PDB entry 2DSO | X-ray diffraction, 2.10 A resolution | chain A

[Chain A]
Name: Drp35
Source organism: Staphylococcus aureus
Notes: EC 3.1.1.25
Reference sequence: Q99QV3 (Q99QV3_STAAM); residues 3-325 here correspond to UniProt positions 2-324 (UniProt number = residue number - 1)
Chain sequence (333 residues; each row starts with the number of its first residue):
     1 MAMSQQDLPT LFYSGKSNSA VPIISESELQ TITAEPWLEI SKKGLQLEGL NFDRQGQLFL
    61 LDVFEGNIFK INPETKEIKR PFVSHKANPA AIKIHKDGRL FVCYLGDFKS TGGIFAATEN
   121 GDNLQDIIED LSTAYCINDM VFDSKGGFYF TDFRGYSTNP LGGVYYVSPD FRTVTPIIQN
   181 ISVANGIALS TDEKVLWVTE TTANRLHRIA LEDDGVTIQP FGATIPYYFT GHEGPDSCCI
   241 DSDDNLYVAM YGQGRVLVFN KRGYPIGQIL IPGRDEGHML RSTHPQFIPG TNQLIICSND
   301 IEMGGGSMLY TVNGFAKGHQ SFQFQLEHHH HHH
Unresolved in the structure: 1-4, 327-333
Sequence notes: cloning artifact (1-2); engineered mutation Asn-138 (Asp137 in Q99QV3); expression tag (326-333)
Ion coordination: Ca2+ site 1: Glu-48, Asn-138, Asn-185, Asp-236, Ser-237; Ca2+ site 2: Ser-110, Gly-112, Asp-130, Thr-133, Tyr-135

[Overview]
The Ca2+ site 1 is built by Glu-48, Asn-138, Asn-185, Asp-236 and Ser-237. The Ca2+ site 2 is built by
Ser-110, Gly-112, Asp-130, Thr-133 and Tyr-135.
Chain A is Drp35 (Staphylococcus aureus); the structure, Crystal structure of D138N mutant of Drp35, a 35kDa
drug responsive protein from Staphylococcus aureus, was determined by X-ray diffraction, deposited together
with 2DG0 and 2DG1.
